3GXV - chains A and D of the 4 polymer chains in the assembly; structure by X-ray diffraction, 2.20 A resolution.

Chain A:
Protein: Replicative DNA helicase
From: Helicobacter pylori
Notes: EC 3.6.1.-; fragment: N-terminal domain, residues 1-121
Reference sequence: O25916 (DNAB_HELPY); residue numbers follow UniProt; this construct covers 1-121
Chain sequence (123 residues; each row starts with the number of its first residue):
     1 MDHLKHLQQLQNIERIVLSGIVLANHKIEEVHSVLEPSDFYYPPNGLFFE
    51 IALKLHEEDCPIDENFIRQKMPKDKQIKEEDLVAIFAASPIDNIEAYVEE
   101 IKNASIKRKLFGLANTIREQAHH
Not modelled in the structure: 123
Differences from the reference sequence: expression tag (122-123)
Swiss-Prot annotation at these positions:
  - mutagenesis: M1 to Q9 (No longer forms dodecamers), L4 (L4A: Still forms dodecamers), Q8 (Q8A: Forms predominantly hexamers), E80 (E80A: Forms predominantly hexamers)

Chain D:
Protein: Replicative DNA helicase
From: Helicobacter pylori
Notes: EC 3.6.1.-
Reference sequence: O25916 (DNAB_HELPY); numbering as in UniProt (aligned over 98-123)
Chain sequence (26 residues; each row starts with the number of its first residue):
    98 VEEIKNASIKRKLFGLANTIREQALE

How chain A and chain D interact:
Contacting residue pairs - 12 pairs, chain A then chain D:
  H3(A) - A121(D)
  K107(A) - I117(D)
  L110(A) - L110(D)  hydrophobic
  L110(A) - A114(D)  hydrophobic
  F111(A) - A114(D)
  F111(A) - I117(D)  hydrophobic
  A114(A) - K107(D)
  A114(A) - L110(D)  hydrophobic
  A114(A) - F111(D)
  I117(A) - K107(D)
  I117(A) - L110(D)  hydrophobic
  R118(A) - F111(D)
Other interface residues (no listed pair), chain A (9 interface residues in all): D2, L113
Other interface residues (no listed pair), chain D (7 interface residues in all): R118

Summary:
9 residues of chain A face 7 of chain D across their interface. Curated annotation (UniProt) lists 10
mutagenesis sites on chain A.
Chain A is Replicative DNA helicase and chain D is Replicative DNA helicase, both from Helicobacter pylori;
the structure, Three-dimensional structure of N-terminal domain of DnaB Helicase from Helicobacter pylori and
its interactions with primase, was determined by X-ray diffraction.
